Entry 9JCP (electron microscopy, 2.55 A resolution); this record covers chains N and A of the 5 polymer chains in the assembly.

Chain N:
Name: Nanobody 35
Organism: Lama glama
Notes: antibody fragment or engineered binder
Chain sequence (128 residues; each row starts with the number of its first residue):
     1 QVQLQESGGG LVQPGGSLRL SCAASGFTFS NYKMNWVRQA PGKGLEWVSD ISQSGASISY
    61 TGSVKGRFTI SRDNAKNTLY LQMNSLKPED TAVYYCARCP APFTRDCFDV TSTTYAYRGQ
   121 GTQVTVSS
Not modelled in the structure: 127-128
Cystine bridges: Cys22-Cys96, Cys99-Cys107

Chain A:
Name: Guanine nucleotide-binding protein G(q) subunit alpha
Organism: Homo sapiens
Chain sequence (361 residues; row label = number of the first residue in the row):
     1 MGCTLSAEDK AAVERSKMIE KQLQKDKQVY RRTLRLLLLG ADNSGKSTIV KQMRIYHVNG
    61 YSEEECKQYK AVVYSNTIQS IIAIIRAMGR LKIDFGDSAR ADDARQLFVL AGAAEEGFMT
   121 AELAGVIKRL WKDSGVQACF NRSREYQLND SAAYYLNDLD RIAQPNYIPT QQDVLRTRVK
   181 TSGIFETKFQ VDKVNFHMFD VGAQRDERRK WIQCFNDVTA IIFVVDSSDY NRLQEALNDF
   241 KSIWNNRWLR TISVILFLNK QDLLAEKVLA GKSKIEDYFP EFARYTTPED ATPEPGEDPR
   301 VTRAKYFIRK EFVDISTASG DGRHICYPHF TCSVDTENAR RIFNDCKDII LQMNLREYNL
   361 V
Not modelled in the structure: 1-3, 59-178

How chain N and chain A interact:
Pairs across the interface (21; chain N residue first):
  Lys43(N) - Asn231(A)
  Trp47(N) - Asn238(A)
  Thr61(N) - Gln234(A)
  Gly62(N) - Gln234(A)
  Gly62(N) - Tyr278(A)
  Gly62(N) - Pro280(A)
  Pro100(N) - Arg209(A)
  Arg105(N) - Asn245(A)
  Asp106(N) - Ser242(A)
  Asp106(N) - Asn245(A)
  Asp106(N) - Asn246(A)
  Cys107(N) - Ser242(A)  hydrogen bond (backbone-side chain)
  Phe108(N) - Arg208(A)
  Phe108(N) - Ser242(A)
  Thr111(N) - Asp206(A)
  Thr111(N) - Glu207(A)
  Ser112(N) - Asp206(A)  hydrogen bond (backbone-side chain)
  Thr114(N) - Arg205(A)
  Thr114(N) - Asp206(A)
  Thr114(N) - Glu207(A)
  Tyr117(N) - Arg209(A)
Also at the interface, not in a pair above, chain N (16 interface residues in all): Ser63, Lys65, Tyr115
Also at the interface, not in a pair above, chain A (15 interface residues in all): Glu281, Ser319

Overview:
16 residues of chain N and 15 residues of chain A are in contact; the contacts include 2 hydrogen bonds. Polar
contacts include Cys107(N)-Ser242(A) and Ser112(N)-Asp206(A).
Chain N is Nanobody 35 (Lama glama) and chain A is Guanine nucleotide-binding protein G(q) subunit alpha (Homo
sapiens); the structure, Cryo-EM structure of the proton-sensing GPCR (GPR4)-Gq protein complex at pH 7.4, was
determined by electron microscopy (same publication as 9JCO and 9JCQ).
